Entry 5ME7 (X-ray diffraction, 2.20 A resolution); this record covers chain A.

# Chain A
Protein: Eukaryotic transcription initiation factor 4E
Organism: Cucumis melo
Reference sequence: Q00LS8 (Q00LS8_CUCME); numbering as in UniProt (aligned over 53-235)
Amino-acid sequence (186 residues; each row starts with the number of its first residue):
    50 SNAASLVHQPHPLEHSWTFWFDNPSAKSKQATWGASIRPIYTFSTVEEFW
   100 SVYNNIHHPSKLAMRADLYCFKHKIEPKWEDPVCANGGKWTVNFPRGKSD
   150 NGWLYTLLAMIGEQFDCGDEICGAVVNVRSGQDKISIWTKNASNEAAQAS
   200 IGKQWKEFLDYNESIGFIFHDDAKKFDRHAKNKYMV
Disordered / not traced: 50, 74-83
Construct notes: expression tag (50-52)
From the paper describing this entry:
  - mutagenesis - F70A/I89A/Y154H: abolished growth in response to yeast growth

# Overview
The paper reports that F70A/I89A/Y154H abolish growth in response to yeast growth.
Chain A is Eukaryotic transcription initiation factor 4E (Cucumis melo); the structure, Crystal Structure of
eiF4E from C. melo, was determined by X-ray diffraction (same publication as 5ME5 and 5ME6).
